2PCF - chains A and B; structure by solution NMR.

== Chain A ==
Molecule: Plastocyanin
Source organism: Spinacia oleracea
Reference sequence: P00289 (PLAS_SPIOL); residues 1-99 here correspond to UniProt positions 70-168 (UniProt number = residue number + 69)
Sequence (99 residues; row label = number of the first residue in the row):
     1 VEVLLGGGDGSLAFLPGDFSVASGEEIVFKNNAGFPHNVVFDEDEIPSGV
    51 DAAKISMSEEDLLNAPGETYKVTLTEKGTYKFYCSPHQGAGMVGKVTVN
Ion coordination: Cu ion: H37, C84, H87
Small-molecule neighbours: heme c (HEC): S85, P86, H87, Q88
Swiss-Prot annotation at these positions:
  - binding site (Cu cation): H37, C84, H87, M92
Reported in the primary citation:
  - Cu ion coordination: H87
  - Cu ion coordination: C84 (citing earlier work)

== Chain B ==
Molecule: Cytochrome F
Source organism: Brassica rapa
Notes: fragment: soluble domain
Reference sequence: P36438 (CYF_BRARA); residues 1-250 here correspond to UniProt positions 36-285 (UniProt number = residue number + 35)
Sequence (250 residues; row label = number of the first residue in the row):
     1 YPIFAQQNYENPREATGRIVCANCHLASKPVDIEVPQAVLPDTVFEAVVK
    51 IPYDMQLKQVLANGKKGALNVGAVLILPEGFELAPPDRISPEMKEKIGNL
   101 SFQNYRPNKKNILVIGPVPGQKYSEITFPILAPDPATNKDVHFLKYPIYV
   151 GGNRGRGQIYPDGSKSNNTVYNATAGGIISKILRKEKGGYEITIVDASNE
   201 RQVIDIIPRGLELLVSEGESIKLDQPLTSNPNVGGFGQGDAEIVLQDPLR
Glycans and other covalent adducts: heme c (HEC) linked to C21, C24
Ion coordination: heme c Fe: Y1, H25
Small-molecule neighbours: heme c (HEC): Y1, P2, F4, A5, N8, Y9, V20, H25, Q59, A62, A68, L69, N70, V71, G72, A73, V74, P117, N153, G155, R156, G157, Q158, I159, Y160, P161
Swiss-Prot annotation at these positions:
  - binding site (heme): Y1, C21, C24, H25
Reported in the primary citation:
  - heme c coordination: Y1, H25

== Chain A / chain B interface ==
Residue-residue contacts (34; chain A residue first):
  G10(A) with Q7(B)
  L12(A) with I3(B)
  F35(A) with P117(B)
  P36(A) with Y1(B); P117(B)
  V40(A) with N63(B)
  D42(A) with R209(B)
  E43(A) with K187(B)
  D44(A) with K185(B)
  V50(A) with K187(B)
  D51(A) with K187(B)
  A52(A) with K187(B)
  S58(A) with K65(B)
  E59(A) with L61(B); K65(B); K66(B)
  E60(A) with K58(B)
  L62(A) with L61(B)
  N64(A) with N70(B); P117(B)
  S85(A) with A62(B); N63(B)
  P86(A) with Y1(B); A62(B)
  H87(A) with Y1(B); F4(B)
  Q88(A) with A62(B); R156(B); Y160(B); N167(B)
  G89(A) with Y160(B); D162(B)
  A90(A) with F4(B); Y160(B)
Interface residues without a listed pair, chain A (24 interface residues in all): N38, Y83
Interface residues without a listed pair, chain B (21 interface residues in all): G67, P161
The authors on this interface:
  - pairs named by the authors: D42(A)-R209(B), E43(A)-K187(B), D44(A)-K185(B), D51(A)-K187(B), E59(A)-K65(B), E60(A)-K58(B), H87(A)-F4(B) (hydrophobic contact), H87(A)-Y1(B)
  - interface residues, chain A: G10(A), L12(A), F35(A), P36(A), L62(A), N64(A), S85(A)

== Summary ==
24 residues of chain A face 21 of chain B across their interface. The authors report contacts between D42(A)
and R209(B), E43(A) and K187(B) and D44(A) and K185(B) among others; a hydrophobic contact between H87(A) and
F4(B). From the paper: interface residues G10(A), L12(A) and F35(A) among others; Cu ion coordination by
H87(A) and C84(A).
Here chain A is Plastocyanin (Spinacia oleracea) and chain B is Cytochrome F (Brassica rapa). Entry 2PCF (The
complex of cytochrome F and plastocyanin) was determined by solution NMR.
